Entry 4NNN (X-ray diffraction, 2.50 A resolution); this record covers chains F and G of the 28 polymer chains in the assembly.

# Chain F
Name: Probable proteasome subunit alpha type-7
Organism: Saccharomyces cerevisiae S288c
Notes: EC 3.4.25.1
UniProtKB: P21242 (PSA7_YEAST); residues -3 to 284 here correspond to UniProt positions 1-288 (UniProt number = residue number + 4)
Chain sequence (288 residues; row label = number of the first residue in the row; numbers below 1 keep their minus sign (Met-3 is residue -3)):
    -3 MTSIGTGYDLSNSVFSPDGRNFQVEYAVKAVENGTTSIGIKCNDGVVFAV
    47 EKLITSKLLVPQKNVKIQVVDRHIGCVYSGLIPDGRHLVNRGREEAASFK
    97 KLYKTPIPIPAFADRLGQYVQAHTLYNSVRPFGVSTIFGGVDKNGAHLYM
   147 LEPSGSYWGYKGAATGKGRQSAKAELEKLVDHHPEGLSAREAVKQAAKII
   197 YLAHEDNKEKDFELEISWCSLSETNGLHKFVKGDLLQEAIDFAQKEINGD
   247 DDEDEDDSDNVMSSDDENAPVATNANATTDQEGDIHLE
Disordered / not traced: -3 to 1, 245-284
UniProt features mapped onto this chain:
  - modified residue: Thr-2 (N-acetylthreonine)

# Chain G
Name: Proteasome subunit alpha type-1
Organism: Saccharomyces cerevisiae S288c
Notes: EC 3.4.25.1
UniProtKB: P21243 (PSA1_YEAST); residues -8 to 243 here correspond to UniProt positions 1-252 (UniProt number = residue number + 9)
Chain sequence (252 residues; numbered -8 to 243; the number before each row is that of its first residue; numbers below 1 keep their minus sign (Met-8 is residue -8)):
    -8 MSGAAAASAAGYDRHITIFSPEGRLYQVEYAFKATNQTNINSLAVRGKDC
    42 TVVISQKKVPDKLLDPTTVSYIFCISRTIGMVVNGPIPDARNAALRAKAE
    92 AAEFRYKYGYDMPCDVLAKRMANLSQIYTQRAYMRPLGVILTFVSVDEEL
   142 GPSIYKTDPAGYYVGYKATATGPKQQEITTNLENHFKKSKIDHINEESWE
   192 KVVEFAITHMIDALGTEFSKNDLEVGVATKDKFFTLSAENIEERLVAIAE
   242 QD
Disordered / not traced: -8 to 1, 243
Bound ions: Mg2+: Thr8, Tyr119, Arg122, Met125

# How chain F and chain G interact
Residue-residue contacts (64; chain F residue first):
  Thr2(F) with His6(G)
  Gly3(F) with His6(G)
  Tyr4(F) with Arg5(G); His6(G); Tyr21(G)
  Ser9(F) with Arg126(G)
  Val10(F) with His6(G); Gln18(G)
  Phe11(F) with Gln18(G), hydrogen bond (backbone-side chain); Tyr21(G); Ala22(G), hydrophobic; Ala25(G), hydrophobic; Arg126(G); Pro127(G); Gly129(G)
  Ser12(F) with Tyr21(G)
  Pro13(F) with Tyr21(G), hydrophobic; Lys24(G), hydrogen bond (backbone-side chain)
  Asp14(F) with Lys24(G)
  Gly15(F) with Tyr21(G); Ala25(G)
  Lys37(F) with Asp56(G), salt bridge
  Asp110(F) with Arg82(G)
  Gln114(F) with Arg82(G), hydrogen bond (side chain-backbone); Asn83(G); Leu86(G)
  Gln117(F) with Pro79(G); Asp80(G); Asn83(G), hydrogen bond; Arg126(G)
  Thr120(F) with Arg126(G), hydrogen bond (backbone-side chain)
  Leu121(F) with Tyr124(G); Arg126(G); Leu128(G), hydrophobic
  Tyr122(F) with Tyr124(G); Met125(G), hydrophobic
  Ser150(F) with Pro79(G)
  Gly151(F) with Pro79(G)
  Ser152(F) with Ile78(G); Pro79(G)
  Tyr153(F) with Arg82(G), hydrogen bond (backbone-side chain)
  Trp154(F) with Leu55(G), hydrophobic; Thr59(G); Val60(G), hydrophobic; Ser61(G); Tyr62(G); Ile78(G), hydrophobic; Arg82(G)
  Gly155(F) with Leu55(G); Asp56(G), hydrogen bond (backbone-backbone); Thr59(G), hydrogen bond (backbone-side chain)
  Tyr156(F) with Leu54(G); Leu55(G); Asp56(G)
  Lys157(F) with Lys53(G); Leu54(G), hydrogen bond (backbone-backbone); Leu55(G)
  Gly158(F) with Leu54(G)
  Lys169(F) with Leu54(G)
  Leu172(F) with Leu54(G), hydrophobic
  Glu173(F) with Lys53(G), salt bridge; Leu54(G)
  Val176(F) with Leu54(G), hydrophobic
  Asp177(F) with Lys53(G), salt bridge
Interface residues without a listed pair, chain F (32 interface residues in all): Tyr145
Interface residues without a listed pair, chain G (29 interface residues in all): Asp52, Pro57

# Summary
32 residues of chain F face 29 of chain G across their interface, with 9 hydrogen bonds and 3 salt bridges.
Polar contacts include Lys37(F)-Asp56(G), Glu173(F)-Lys53(G) and Asp177(F)-Lys53(G). Thr8(G), Tyr119(G),
Arg122(G) and Met125(G) coordinate Mg2+.
Chain F is Probable proteasome subunit alpha type-7 and chain G is Proteasome subunit alpha type-1, both from
Saccharomyces cerevisiae S288c; the structure, yCP in complex with MG132, was determined by X-ray diffraction
together with 4NNW, 4NO1, 4NO6, 4NO8 and 4NO9 from the same study.
